6RKE - chains F and E of the 12 polymer chains in the assembly; structure by X-ray diffraction, 1.70 A resolution.

== Chain F ==
Name: Molybdenum storage protein subunit beta
Source organism: Azotobacter vinelandii (strain DJ / ATCC BAA-1303)
UniProtKB: P84253 (MOSB_AZOVD); residues 2-270 here = UniProt positions 2-270
Amino-acid sequence (269 residues; row label = number of the first residue in the row):
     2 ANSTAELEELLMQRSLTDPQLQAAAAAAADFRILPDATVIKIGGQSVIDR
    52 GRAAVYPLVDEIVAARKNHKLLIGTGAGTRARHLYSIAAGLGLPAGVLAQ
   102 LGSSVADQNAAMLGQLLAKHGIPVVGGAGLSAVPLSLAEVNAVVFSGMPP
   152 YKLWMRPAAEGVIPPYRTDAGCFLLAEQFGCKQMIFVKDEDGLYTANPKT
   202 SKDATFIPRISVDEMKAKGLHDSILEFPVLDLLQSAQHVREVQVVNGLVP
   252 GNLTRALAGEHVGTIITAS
Ligand contacts:
  - 8M0 (bis(mu4-oxo)-tetrakis(mu3-oxo)-hexakis(mu2-oxo)-hexadecaoxo-octamolybdenum (VI)): Val126, Gly127, Gly128, Ala129, Gly130, Leu131, Phe146, Ser147, Met149, Pro150, Pro151, Lys153, Leu176, Phe180
  - ADP (adenosine-5'-diphosphate): Lys42, Gly44, Gly45, Gln46, Ser47, Arg83, Asp170, Lys189, Asp190, Glu191, Gly193, Leu194, Tyr195, Thr196, Ala197, Asn198, Pro199, Lys200, Asp223, Ser224, Ile225
  - MO(8)-O(26) Cluster (LJB): Pro124, Val125, Val126, Ser132, Ala133, Val134, Pro135, Val144
  - molybdate ion (MOO): Ala78, Gly79, Ala82, Arg83, Tyr86, Met149, Arg168, Thr169, Glu227

== Chain E ==
Name: Molybdenum storage protein subunit alpha
Source organism: Azotobacter vinelandii (strain DJ / ATCC BAA-1303)
UniProtKB: P84308 (MOSA_AZOVD); residues 2-276 here = UniProt positions 2-276
Amino-acid sequence (275 residues; row label = number of the first residue in the row):
     2 TDTTNSIKHVISPLARQTLQDRDLTRPVAGKRPIRLLPWLQVVKIGGRVM
    52 DRGADAILPLVEELRKLLPEHRLLILTGAGVRARHVFSVGLDLGLPVGSL
   102 APLAASEAGQNGHILAAMLASEGVSYVEHPTVADQLAIHLSATRAVVGSA
   152 FPPYHHHEFPGSRIPPHRADTGAFLLADAFGAAGLTIVENVDGIYTADPN
   202 GPDRGQARFLPETSATDLAKSEGPLPVDRALLDVMATARHIERVQVVNGL
   252 VPGRLTAALRGEHVGTLIRTGVRPA
Not modelled in the structure: 2-4
Bound ions: Mg2+: Glu190, Pro227 (together with ATP)
Ligand contacts:
  - 8M0 (bis(mu4-oxo)-tetrakis(mu3-oxo)-hexakis(mu2-oxo)-hexadecaoxo-octamolybdenum (VI)), molecule 1: Pro103, Ala106, Ser107, Gly110, Gln111, His114, Tyr127, Glu129, His130, Pro131, Ser150, Phe152, Pro153, Pro154, His156
  - 8M0, molecule 2: Pro154, Tyr155, His156, His157, His158
  - ATP (adenosine-5'-triphosphate): Lys45, Ile46, Gly47, Gly48, Arg49, Val50, Gly79, Ala80, Gly81, Arg85, Ala170, Asp171, Glu190, Asn191, Val192, Gly194, Ile195, Tyr196, Ala198, Asp199, Pro200, Asn201, Pro225, Leu226, Pro227
  - MO(10)-O(35) Cluster (LHW): Glu129, Pro131, Thr132, Gln136
  - M10 ((mu3-oxo)-tris(mu2-oxo)-nonakisoxo-trimolybdenum (VI)): Val128, Thr132, Gln136, Ile139, His140

== Interface between chain F and chain E ==
Pairs across the interface - 148 pairs, chain F then chain E:
  Glu9(F) - Ser89(E)  hydrogen bond
  Leu12(F) - Arg49(E)
  Leu12(F) - Arg85(E)  hydrogen bond (backbone-side chain)
  Leu12(F) - Ser89(E)
  Met13(F) - Arg49(E)  hydrogen bond (backbone-side chain)
  Met13(F) - Val82(E)  hydrophobic
  Arg15(F) - Arg49(E)
  Arg15(F) - Arg85(E)  hydrogen bond (backbone-side chain)
  Ser16(F) - Arg85(E)
  Ser16(F) - Leu226(E)  hydrogen bond (side chain-backbone)
  Leu17(F) - Arg85(E)
  Leu17(F) - Phe88(E)  hydrophobic
  Leu17(F) - Ile165(E)  hydrophobic
  Leu17(F) - Arg169(E)
  Thr18(F) - Arg169(E)
  Thr18(F) - Gly224(E)
  Thr18(F) - Pro225(E)
  Thr18(F) - Leu226(E)  hydrogen bond (side chain-backbone)
  Thr18(F) - Val228(E)
  Asp19(F) - Pro225(E)
  Pro20(F) - Gly224(E)
  Pro20(F) - Pro225(E)
  Leu22(F) - Ile165(E)  hydrophobic
  Gln23(F) - Ser163(E)  hydrogen bond
  Gln23(F) - Ile165(E)
  Ala26(F) - Leu92(E)  hydrophobic
  Ala26(F) - Arg164(E)
  Ala26(F) - Ile165(E)  hydrophobic
  Ala27(F) - Arg164(E)
  Ala29(F) - Leu92(E)
  Ala29(F) - Arg164(E)  hydrogen bond (backbone-side chain)
  Ala30(F) - Gly95(E)
  Ala30(F) - Arg164(E)  hydrogen bond (backbone-side chain)
  Asp31(F) - Gly95(E)
  Phe32(F) - Leu94(E)
  Phe32(F) - Gly95(E)  hydrogen bond (backbone-backbone)
  Ile34(F) - Ser100(E)
  Gln46(F) - Ile8(E)
  Gln46(F) - His10(E)
  Gln46(F) - Arg17(E)  hydrogen bond (side chain-backbone)
  Gln46(F) - Gln18(E)  hydrogen bond (side chain-backbone)
  Asp50(F) - Ile8(E)
  Asp50(F) - Lys9(E)  hydrogen bond (backbone-backbone)
  Arg51(F) - Asn6(E)  hydrogen bond (side chain-backbone)
  Arg51(F) - Ser7(E)
  Arg51(F) - Ile8(E)
  Arg51(F) - Lys9(E)
  Ala54(F) - Thr5(E)
  Ala54(F) - Asn6(E)
  Ala55(F) - Asn6(E)
  Thr80(F) - Lys9(E)
  Thr80(F) - His10(E)
  Thr80(F) - Val11(E)  hydrogen bond (side chain-backbone)
  Arg83(F) - Ser13(E)
  Arg83(F) - Leu15(E)
  Arg83(F) - Gln18(E)  hydrogen bond (side chain-backbone)
  Arg83(F) - Thr19(E)  hydrogen bond (side chain-backbone)
  His84(F) - Val11(E)
  His84(F) - Ile12(E)
  His84(F) - Ser13(E)
  Tyr86(F) - Leu15(E)  hydrophobic
  Tyr86(F) - Leu20(E)  hydrophobic
  Ser87(F) - Ser13(E)  hydrogen bond
  Ser87(F) - Pro14(E)
  Ser87(F) - Leu15(E)  hydrogen bond (side chain-backbone)
  Ala90(F) - Val29(E)
  Ala90(F) - Ala30(E)  hydrophobic
  Ala90(F) - Lys32(E)  hydrogen bond (backbone-side chain)
  Gly91(F) - Lys32(E)
  Leu92(F) - Ile35(E)
  Gly93(F) - Pro34(E)
  Gly93(F) - Ile35(E)  hydrogen bond (backbone-backbone)
  Leu94(F) - Leu37(E)  hydrophobic
  Pro95(F) - Pro34(E)  hydrophobic
  Pro95(F) - Ala180(E)
  Val98(F) - Leu37(E)  hydrophobic
  Gln101(F) - Asp135(E)  hydrogen bond
  Ala129(F) - His157(E)
  Gly130(F) - His157(E)  hydrogen bond (backbone-side chain)
  Pro151(F) - Pro154(E)
  Pro151(F) - Tyr155(E)
  Pro151(F) - His158(E)
  Tyr152(F) - Tyr155(E)  hydrophobic
  Tyr152(F) - His158(E)  hydrogen bond (side chain-backbone)
  Tyr152(F) - Phe160(E)
  Leu154(F) - Ala134(E)
  Leu154(F) - Leu177(E)  hydrophobic
  Leu154(F) - Ala180(E)
  Leu154(F) - Phe181(E)  hydrophobic
  Trp155(F) - His130(E)
  Trp155(F) - Ala134(E)  hydrophobic
  Trp155(F) - Pro153(E)
  Trp155(F) - Pro154(E)
  Trp155(F) - Tyr155(E)  hydrogen bond (backbone-side chain)
  Trp155(F) - Gly173(E)
  Trp155(F) - Leu176(E)
  Trp155(F) - Leu177(E)
  Arg157(F) - Tyr155(E)
  Arg157(F) - His168(E)  hydrogen bond
  Arg157(F) - Leu176(E)
  Arg157(F) - Asp234(E)
  Arg157(F) - Val235(E)
  Pro158(F) - Thr238(E)
  Pro158(F) - Arg240(E)
  Ala159(F) - Arg240(E)  hydrogen bond (backbone-side chain)
  Glu161(F) - Arg23(E)  salt bridge
  Glu161(F) - Arg27(E)  salt bridge
  Glu161(F) - Arg240(E)
  Gly162(F) - Ala30(E)
  Gly162(F) - Gly31(E)
  Gly162(F) - Arg240(E)  hydrogen bond (backbone-side chain)
  Val163(F) - Ala30(E)  hydrogen bond (backbone-backbone)
  Val163(F) - Lys32(E)
  Ile164(F) - Leu15(E)  hydrophobic
  Ile164(F) - Ala30(E)  hydrophobic
  Tyr167(F) - Phe160(E)
  Arg168(F) - Thr19(E)
  Arg168(F) - Leu20(E)
  Arg168(F) - Gln21(E)  hydrogen bond
  Gly172(F) - His158(E)  hydrogen bond (backbone-side chain)
  Leu175(F) - His157(E)
  Leu175(F) - His158(E)
  Leu175(F) - Glu159(E)
  Leu175(F) - Pro161(E)
  Leu176(F) - His158(E)
  Glu178(F) - Pro161(E)
  Gln179(F) - Pro97(E)
  Gln179(F) - Gly99(E)  hydrogen bond (side chain-backbone)
  Gln179(F) - Ser100(E)  hydrogen bond
  Gln179(F) - His157(E)
  Phe180(F) - His157(E)
  Asp190(F) - Ile8(E)
  Asn198(F) - Thr19(E)
  His222(F) - Gln21(E)
  His222(F) - Asp22(E)
  Asp223(F) - Thr19(E)  hydrogen bond
  Asp223(F) - Gln21(E)
  Asp223(F) - Asp22(E)
  Ser224(F) - Gln21(E)
  Leu226(F) - Gln21(E)
  Glu227(F) - Gln21(E)
  Phe228(F) - Gln21(E)
  Leu233(F) - Phe160(E)  hydrophobic
  Leu233(F) - Pro161(E)
  Ser236(F) - Pro161(E)  hydrogen bond (side chain-backbone)
  Ser236(F) - Gly162(E)  hydrogen bond (backbone-backbone)
  Ala237(F) - Pro161(E)  hydrophobic
  Leu249(F) - Asn6(E)
Interface residues without a listed pair, chain F (80 interface residues in all): Thr5, Leu8, Gly52, Arg81, Pro150, Lys153, Met156, Ala160, Lys200, Gln238, His239
Interface residues without a listed pair, chain E (79 interface residues in all): Ala16, Asp24, His86, Asp93, Leu96, Val98, Pro131, Phe152, His156, Pro203, Asp229, Arg230

== In short ==
The interface between chain F and chain E involves 80 residues on one side and 79 on the other; the contacts
include 36 hydrogen bonds and 2 salt bridges. Polar pairs include Glu161(F)-Arg23(E), Glu161(F)-Arg27(E) and
Glu9(F)-Ser89(E).
Chain F is Molybdenum storage protein subunit beta and chain E is Molybdenum storage protein subunit alpha,
both from Azotobacter vinelandii (strain DJ / ATCC BAA-1303); the structure, Molybdenum storage protein -
P212121, ADP, molybdate, was determined by X-ray diffraction together with 6RIS, 6RJ4 and 6RKD from the same
study.
